PDB entry 3LIQ | X-ray diffraction, 2.29 A resolution | chains A and B

== Chain A (and B) ==
Molecule: Protease
From: Human T-lymphotropic virus 1
Notes: chain B of this document is another copy of the same molecule, construct and numbering; everything in this record applies to it too
UniProtKB: Q82134 (Q82134_9DELA); residues 1-116 here = UniProt positions 1-116
Amino-acid sequence (116 residues; numbered 1 to 116; the number before each row is that of its first residue):
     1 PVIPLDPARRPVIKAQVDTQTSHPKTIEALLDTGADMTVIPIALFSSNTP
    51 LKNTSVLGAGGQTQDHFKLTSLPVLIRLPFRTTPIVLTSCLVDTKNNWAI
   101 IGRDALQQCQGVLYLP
Sequence notes: engineered mutation Ile40 (Leu in Q82134)
Residues lining bound ligands: kni-10673 (E14; (4R)-3-[(2S,3S)-3-[[(2S)-2-[[(2S)-2-azanyl-2-phenyl-ethanoyl]amino]-3,3-dimethyl-butanoyl]amino]-2-hydroxy-4-phenyl-but anoyl]-5,5-dimethyl-N-(2-methylpropyl)-1,3-thiazolidine-4-carboxamide): Arg10, Leu30, Asp32, Gly34, Ala35, Val39, Val56, Leu57, Gly58, Ala59, Phe67, Leu91, Trp98, Ile100
From the paper describing this entry:
  - catalytic residues: Asp32 (citing earlier work)

== How chain A and chain B interact ==
Residue-residue contacts (91):
  Pro1(A) - Leu113(B)
  Pro1(A) - Tyr114(B)
  Pro1(A) - Leu115(B)  hydrogen bond (backbone-backbone)
  Val2(A) - Val112(B)  hydrophobic
  Val2(A) - Leu113(B)
  Val2(A) - Tyr114(B)  hydrophobic
  Ile3(A) - Val112(B)
  Ile3(A) - Leu113(B)  hydrogen bond (backbone-backbone)
  Ile3(A) - Leu115(B)  hydrophobic
  Leu5(A) - Thr33(B)
  Leu5(A) - Gln107(B)
  Leu5(A) - Gly111(B)
  Leu5(A) - Val112(B)
  Asp6(A) - Arg103(B)  hydrogen bond (backbone-side chain)
  Asp6(A) - Gln107(B)
  Pro7(A) - Asp36(B)
  Pro7(A) - Arg103(B)  hydrogen bond (backbone-side chain)
  Pro7(A) - Asp104(B)
  Pro7(A) - Gln107(B)
  Arg9(A) - Arg103(B)
  Arg10(A) - Asp36(B)  salt bridge
  Arg10(A) - Arg103(B)
  Pro11(A) - Thr33(B)
  Pro11(A) - Arg103(B)
  Ile13(A) - Leu115(B)  hydrophobic
  Leu31(A) - Thr33(B)  hydrogen bond (backbone-side chain)
  Leu31(A) - Leu113(B)  hydrophobic
  Asp32(A) - Asp32(B)
  Asp32(A) - Thr33(B)
  Asp32(A) - Gly34(B)  hydrogen bond (side chain-backbone)
  Thr33(A) - Leu5(B)
  Thr33(A) - Pro11(B)
  Thr33(A) - Leu31(B)  hydrogen bond (side chain-backbone)
  Thr33(A) - Asp32(B)
  Thr33(A) - Thr33(B)  hydrogen bond (backbone-side chain)
  Thr33(A) - Leu113(B)
  Gly34(A) - Leu30(B)
  Gly34(A) - Asp32(B)  hydrogen bond (backbone-side chain)
  Asp36(A) - Pro7(B)
  Asp36(A) - Arg10(B)  salt bridge
  Gly58(A) - Gly60(B)
  Gly58(A) - Trp98(B)
  Ala59(A) - Phe67(B)
  Ala59(A) - Trp98(B)  hydrophobic
  Gly60(A) - Gly60(B)
  Gly60(A) - Gly61(B)
  Gly60(A) - His66(B)
  Gly61(A) - Gly60(B)
  Thr63(A) - Ala59(B)
  Phe67(A) - Ala59(B)
  Phe80(A) - Leu115(B)  hydrophobic
  Phe80(A) - Pro116(B)
  Arg81(A) - Pro116(B)  hydrogen bond (side chain-backbone)
  Trp98(A) - Gly58(B)
  Trp98(A) - Ala59(B)  hydrophobic
  Arg103(A) - Asp6(B)  hydrogen bond (side chain-backbone)
  Arg103(A) - Pro7(B)  hydrogen bond (side chain-backbone)
  Arg103(A) - Arg9(B)
  Arg103(A) - Arg10(B)
  Arg103(A) - Pro11(B)
  Asp104(A) - Pro7(B)
  Leu106(A) - Leu5(B)  hydrophobic
  Gln107(A) - Leu5(B)
  Gln107(A) - Asp6(B)  hydrogen bond
  Gln107(A) - Pro7(B)
  Cys109(A) - Pro116(B)
  Gln110(A) - Pro116(B)
  Gly111(A) - Leu5(B)
  Gly111(A) - Tyr114(B)
  Val112(A) - Val2(B)  hydrophobic
  Val112(A) - Ile3(B)
  Val112(A) - Leu5(B)
  Val112(A) - Leu113(B)
  Val112(A) - Tyr114(B)  hydrogen bond (backbone-backbone)
  Leu113(A) - Pro1(B)
  Leu113(A) - Val2(B)
  Leu113(A) - Ile3(B)  hydrogen bond (backbone-backbone)
  Leu113(A) - Leu31(B)  hydrophobic
  Leu113(A) - Val112(B)
  Tyr114(A) - Pro1(B)
  Tyr114(A) - Val2(B)  hydrophobic
  Tyr114(A) - Gln110(B)
  Tyr114(A) - Gly111(B)
  Tyr114(A) - Val112(B)  hydrogen bond (backbone-backbone)
  Leu115(A) - Pro1(B)  hydrogen bond (backbone-backbone)
  Leu115(A) - Ile3(B)  hydrophobic
  Leu115(A) - Phe80(B)  hydrophobic
  Leu115(A) - Leu106(B)  hydrophobic
  Leu115(A) - Gly111(B)
  Pro116(A) - Cys109(B)
  Pro116(A) - Gln110(B)
Also at the interface, not in a pair above, chain A (40 interface residues in all): Pro4, Leu30, Leu57, His66
Also at the interface, not in a pair above, chain B (40 interface residues in all): Pro4, Ile13, Leu57, Thr63, Arg81

== Summary ==
The chain A/chain B interface involves 40 residues from each chain; the contacts include 17 hydrogen bonds and
2 salt bridges. Polar pairs include Arg10(A)-Asp36(B), Asp6(A)-Arg103(B) and Pro7(A)-Arg103(B). Bound to chain
A: kni-10673. The paper reports the catalytic residue Asp32(A).
Both chains are Protease (Human T-lymphotropic virus 1). Entry 3LIQ (Crystal Structure of HTLV protease
complexed with the inhibitor, KNI-10673) was determined by X-ray diffraction together with 3LIN, 3LIT, 3LIV,
3LIX and 3LIY from the same study.
